Entry 3LZ0 (X-ray diffraction, 2.50 A resolution); this record covers chains D and J of the 10 polymer chains in the assembly.

# Chain D
Molecule: Histone H2B 1.1
Organism: Xenopus laevis
Reference sequence: P02281 (H2B11_XENLA); residues -2 to 122 here correspond to UniProt positions 2-126 (UniProt number = residue number + 4)
Amino-acid sequence (125 residues; each row starts with the number of its first residue; numbers below 1 keep their minus sign (Pro-2 is residue -2)):
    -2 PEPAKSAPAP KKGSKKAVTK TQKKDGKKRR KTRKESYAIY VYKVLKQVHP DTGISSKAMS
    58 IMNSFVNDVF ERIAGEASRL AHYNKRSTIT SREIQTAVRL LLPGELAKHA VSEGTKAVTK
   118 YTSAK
Unresolved in the structure: -2 to 27
UniProt features mapped onto this chain:
  - modified residue: Lys2 (N6-acetyllysine), Lys9 (N6-acetyllysine), Ser11 (Phosphoserine), Lys12 (N6-acetyllysine), Lys17 (N6-acetyllysine)
  - glycosylation: Ser109 (O-linked (GlcNAc) serine)
  - cross-link: Lys117 (Glycyl lysine isopeptide (Lys-Gly) (interchain with G-Cter in ubiquitin))

# Chain J
Molecule: 145-nt DNA strand
Sequence (145 nucleotides; numbered -72 to 72; the number before each row is that of its first residue; numbers below 1 keep their minus sign (DA-72 is residue -72)):
   -72 ATCGATGTAT ATATCTGACA CGTGCCTGGA GACTAGGGAG TAATCCCCTT GGCGGTTAAA
   -12 ACGCGGGGGA CAGCGCGTAC GTGCGTTTAA GCGGTGCTAG AGCTGTCTAC GACCAATTGA
    48 GCGGCCTCGG CACCGGGATT CTGAT
Bound ions: Mn2+ site 1 near DA-72 (its only coordinating residue here); Mn2+ site 2 near DG27 (its only coordinating residue here); Mn2+ site 3 near DG38 (its only coordinating residue here)

# Interface between chain D and chain J
Contacting residue pairs (11; chain D residue first):
  Lys28(D) - DG50(J)  phosphate contact
  Lys28(D) - DG51(J)  phosphate contact
  Thr29(D) - DG50(J)  phosphate contact
  Arg30(D) - DC49(J)  sugar contact
  Arg30(D) - DG50(J)  phosphate contact
  Lys31(D) - DC49(J)  phosphate contact
  Lys31(D) - DG50(J)  salt bridge to the phosphate
  Glu32(D) - DC49(J)  phosphate contact
  Ser33(D) - DC49(J)  hydrogen bond to the phosphate
  Ile36(D) - DG48(J)  phosphate contact
  Tyr37(D) - DG48(J)  hydrogen bond to the phosphate
Interface residues without a listed pair, chain D (10 interface residues in all): Lys40, Thr85
Interface residues without a listed pair, chain J (5 interface residues in all): DG38

# Summary
10 residues of chain D face 5 of chain J across their interface, with 2 hydrogen bonds and 1 salt bridge.
Polar pairs include Ser33(D)-DC49(J), Tyr37(D)-DG48(J) and Lys31(D)-DG50(J).
Here chain D is Histone H2B 1.1 (Xenopus laevis) and chain J is a 145-nt DNA strand. Entry 3LZ0 (Crystal
Structure of Nucleosome Core Particle Composed of the Widom 601 DNA Sequence (orientation 1)) was determined
by X-ray diffraction (same publication as 3LZ1).
